PDB entry 6RWL | electron microscopy, 3.36 A resolution | chains A and E of the 16 polymer chains in the assembly

# Chain A (and E)
Name: Pol protein
Organism: Simian immunodeficiency virus
Notes: chain E of this document is another copy of the same molecule, construct and numbering; everything in this record applies to it too
Reference sequence: E1ANT8 (E1ANT8_SIV); residues 1-289 here correspond to UniProt positions 735-1023 (UniProt number = residue number + 734)
Amino-acid sequence (290 residues; numbered 0 to 289; the number before each row is that of its first residue; numbering starts at 0):
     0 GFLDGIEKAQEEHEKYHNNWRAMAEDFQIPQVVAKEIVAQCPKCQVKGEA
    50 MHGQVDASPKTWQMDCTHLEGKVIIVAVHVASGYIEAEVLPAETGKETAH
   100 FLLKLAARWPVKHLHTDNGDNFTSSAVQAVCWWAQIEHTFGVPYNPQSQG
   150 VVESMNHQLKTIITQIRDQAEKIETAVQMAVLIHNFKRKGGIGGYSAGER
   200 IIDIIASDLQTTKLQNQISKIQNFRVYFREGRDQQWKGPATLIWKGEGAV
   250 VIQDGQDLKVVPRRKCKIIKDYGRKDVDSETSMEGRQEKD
Unresolved in the structure: 270-289 (chain E: 47-289)
Differences from the reference sequence: expression tag (0); engineered mutation Asp119 (Ala853 in E1ANT8)
Ion coordination: Zn2+: His12, His16, Cys40, Cys43

# How chain A and chain E interact
Residue-residue contacts (9; chain A residue first):
  Gly0(A) - Glu35(E)
  Gly0(A) - Gln39(E)
  Phe1(A) - Glu35(E)
  Leu2(A) - Gln9(E)
  Leu2(A) - Gln39(E)
  Gln9(A) - Leu2(E)
  Glu35(A) - Gly0(E)
  Glu35(A) - Phe1(E)
  Gln39(A) - Gly0(E)  hydrogen bond (side chain-backbone)
Interface residues without a listed pair, chain A (8 interface residues in all): Pro29, Ile36
Interface residues without a listed pair, chain E (8 interface residues in all): Val31, Val32

# Overview
Chain A and chain E each contribute 8 residues to their interface, with 1 hydrogen bond. The hydrogen-bonded
pair is Gln39(A)-Gly0(E). The Zn2+ site is built by His12(A), His16(A), Cys40(A) and Cys43(A).
Chain A and chain E are both Pol protein (Simian immunodeficiency virus); the structure, SIVrcm intasome, was
determined by electron microscopy (same publication as 6RWM, 6RWN and 6RWO).
